PDB entry 4OYK | X-ray diffraction, 2.00 A resolution | chains A and C

[Chain A]
Protein: E3 ubiquitin-protein ligase RNF31
Source organism: Homo sapiens
Notes: EC 6.3.2.-
UniProt: Q96EP0 (RNF31_HUMAN); numbering as in UniProt (aligned over 3-179)
Sequence (177 residues; each row starts with the number of its first residue):
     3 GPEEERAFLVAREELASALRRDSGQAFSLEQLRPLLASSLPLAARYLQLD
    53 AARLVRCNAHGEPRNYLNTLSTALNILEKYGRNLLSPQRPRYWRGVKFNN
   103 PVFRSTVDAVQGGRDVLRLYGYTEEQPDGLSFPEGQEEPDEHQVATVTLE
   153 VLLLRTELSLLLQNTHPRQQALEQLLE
Unresolved in the structure: 3-6
Construct notes: conflict P4 (Glu in Q96EP0)
Swiss-Prot annotation at these positions:
  - natural variant: L72 (L72P: In IMD115)
  - mutagenesis: Y82 (Y82A: Abolished interaction with OTULIN; Y82F: Reduced interaction with OTULIN), N85 (N85A: Reduced interaction with OTULIN), K99 (K99E: Reduced interaction with OTULIN), N101 (N101R: Does not affect interaction with OTULIN), N102 (N102A: Abolished interaction with SPATA2; N102D: Abolished interaction with OTULIN), V104 (V104A: Reduced interaction with OTULIN)
What the authors report for this chain:
  - conformationally variable residues (side-chain flip): Y94
  - mutagenesis - N101R (180 versus 100 nM): unchanged binding to Ubiquitin thioesterase otulin (chain C)
  - mutagenesis - Y82A, N102D: increased signaling (LUBAC-induced NFkappaB activity)

[Chain C]
Protein: Ubiquitin thioesterase otulin
Notes: EC 3.4.19.12
UniProt: Q96BN8 (OTUL_HUMAN); residues 49-67 here = UniProt positions 49-67
Sequence (19 residues; row label = number of the first residue in the row):
    49 AEHEEDMYRAADEIEKEKE
Unresolved in the structure: 49-52, 66-67
Swiss-Prot annotation at these positions:
  - motif: E52 to R57 (PIM motif)
  - modified residue: Y56 (Phosphotyrosine)
  - mutagenesis: D54 (D54A: Reduced interaction with RNF31), M55 (M55D: Abolished interaction with RNF31), Y56 (Y56A/D: Abolished interaction with RNF31; Y56E/F/W: Strongly reduced interaction with RNF31)
What the authors report for this chain:
  - contacts within the chain: D54-R57, D54-Y56 (backbone contact)
  - mutagenesis - M55L (Kd 370 nM): unchanged binding to E3 ubiquitin-protein ligase RNF31 (chain A)
  - post-translational modification sites: Y56 (citing earlier work)
  - mutagenesis - D54A (60-fold): decreased binding to E3 ubiquitin-protein ligase RNF31 (chain A)

[How chain A and chain C interact]
Contacting residue pairs - 27 pairs, chain A then chain C:
  I78(A) - M55(C)  hydrophobic
  K81(A) - M55(C)
  Y82(A) - M55(C)  hydrogen bond (side chain-backbone)
  Y82(A) - Y56(C)  hydrophobic
  N85(A) - M55(C)
  N85(A) - Y56(C)  hydrogen bond
  P92(A) - Y56(C)
  R93(A) - Y56(C)
  Y94(A) - D54(C)
  Y94(A) - Y56(C)
  Y94(A) - R57(C)  hydrogen bond
  W95(A) - Y56(C)  hydrophobic
  G97(A) - Y56(C)
  V98(A) - Y56(C)
  K99(A) - Y56(C)  hydrogen bond (backbone-backbone)
  K99(A) - R57(C)
  K99(A) - A58(C)
  N101(A) - A59(C)  hydrogen bond (backbone-backbone)
  N102(A) - D54(C)  hydrogen bond (side chain-backbone)
  N102(A) - M55(C)
  N102(A) - Y56(C)
  N102(A) - R57(C)  hydrogen bond (side chain-backbone)
  N102(A) - I62(C)
  P103(A) - A59(C)  hydrophobic
  V104(A) - E53(C)
  V104(A) - D54(C)
  Y124(A) - Y56(C)
From the paper, about this interface:
  - pairs named by the authors: I78(A)-M55(C) (hydrophobic contact), Y82(A)-Y56(C), Y82(A)-M55(C) (hydrophobic contact), N85(A)-Y56(C) (hydrogen bond), P92(A)-Y56(C), Y94(A)-R57(C) (pi stacking), N101(A)-A59(C), N102(A)-D54(C) (backbone contact), N102(A)-Y56(C) (backbone contact), N102(A)-R57(C) (backbone contact), V104(A)-M55(C) (hydrophobic contact), Y124(A)-Y56(C)
  - hot spots on chain A (mutagenesis) - Y82F (10- to 50-fold), N85A (10- to 50-fold), V104A (10- to 50-fold): decreased binding to Ubiquitin thioesterase otulin (chain C)
  - hot spots on chain A (mutagenesis) - N102D, N102Q: abolished binding to Ubiquitin thioesterase otulin (chain C)
  - interface residues, chain C: D54(C)
  - hot spots on chain C (mutagenesis) - M55D, Y56A: abolished binding to E3 ubiquitin-protein ligase RNF31 (chain A)
  - hot spots on chain C (mutagenesis) - Y56F, Y56W (100-fold): decreased binding to E3 ubiquitin-protein ligase RNF31 (chain A)
  - hot spots on chain C (mutagenesis) - Y56E, Y56F: abolished binding to endogenous LUBAC complex

[Overview]
Chain A and chain C form an interface of 16 and 8 residues respectively, with 7 hydrogen bonds. Among the
polar pairs are Y82(A)-M55(C), N85(A)-Y56(C) and Y94(A)-R57(C). The authors report hydrophobic contacts
between I78(A) and M55(C), Y82(A) and M55(C) and V104(A) and M55(C); contacts between Y82(A) and Y56(C),
P92(A) and Y56(C) and N101(A) and A59(C) among others; a hydrogen bond between N85(A) and Y56(C). The paper
reports that D54A, Y56F and Y56W of chain C reduce binding to E3 ubiquitin-protein ligase RNF31 (chain A); the
interface residue D54(C); 14 substitutions were tested in all.
Here chain A is E3 ubiquitin-protein ligase RNF31 (Homo sapiens) and chain C is Ubiquitin thioesterase otulin.
Entry 4OYK (Structure of HOIP PUB domain bound to OTULIN PIM) was determined by X-ray diffraction together
with 4OYJ from the same study.
